Entry 1NZK (X-ray diffraction, 1.95 A resolution); this record covers chain A.

Chain A:
Molecule: Acidic Fibroblast Growth Factor
Source organism: Homo sapiens
UniProtKB: P05230 (FGF1_HUMAN); residues 2-137 here correspond to UniProt positions 17-152 (UniProt number = residue number + 15)
Amino-acid sequence (143 residues; numbered 2 to 137 plus 7 insertion-coded residues; the number before each row is that of its first residue; a row labelled like 1A-1G holds insertion residues (1A, then the next letters in order)):
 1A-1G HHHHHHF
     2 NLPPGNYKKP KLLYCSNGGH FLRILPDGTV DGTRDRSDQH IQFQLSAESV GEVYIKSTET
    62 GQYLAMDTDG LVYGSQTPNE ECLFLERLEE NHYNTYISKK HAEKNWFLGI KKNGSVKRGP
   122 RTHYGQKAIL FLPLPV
Disordered / not traced: 1A-1B
Sequence notes: expression tag (1C, 1C, 1C-1F); engineered mutation Phe44 (Leu59 in P05230), Val73 (Leu88 in P05230), Leu109 (Val124 in P05230), Ile111 (Leu126 in P05230), Val117 (Cys132 in P05230)
UniProt features mapped onto this chain:
  - region: Lys112 to Lys128 (Heparin-binding)
  - motif: Lys9 to Lys12 (Nuclear localization signal)
  - binding site (heparin): Asn18
What the authors report for this chain:
  - mutagenesis - L44F/L73V/V109L/L111I/C117V: unchanged stability
  - mutagenesis - L44F/M67I/L73V/V109L/L111I/C117V, M67I, L111I, C117V (1.2 kJ/mole): decreased stability
  - conformationally variable residues (side-chain flip): His93
  - mutagenesis - M67I: decreased expression

Summary:
From UniProt: heparin-binding residue Asn18. From the paper: L44F/M67I/L73V/V109L/L111I/C117V, M67I and L111I,
among others, reduce stability; conformational variability at His93; 5 substitutions were tested in all.
Chain A is Acidic Fibroblast Growth Factor (Homo sapiens); the structure, Crystal Structure of a Multiple
Mutant (L44F, L73V, V109L, L111I, C117V) of Human Acidic Fibroblast Growth ..., was determined by X-ray
diffraction together with 1JY0, 1M16 and 1P63 from the same study.
